1UIM - chains A and B; structure by X-ray diffraction, 2.15 A resolution.

Chain A (and B):
Protein: Threonine Synthase
From: Thermus thermophilus
Notes: EC 4.2.3.1; chain B of this document is another copy of the same molecule, construct and numbering; everything in this record applies to it too
Reference sequence: P83823 (P83823_THETH); residues 1-351 here = UniProt positions 1-351
Amino-acid sequence (351 residues; row label = number of the first residue in the row):
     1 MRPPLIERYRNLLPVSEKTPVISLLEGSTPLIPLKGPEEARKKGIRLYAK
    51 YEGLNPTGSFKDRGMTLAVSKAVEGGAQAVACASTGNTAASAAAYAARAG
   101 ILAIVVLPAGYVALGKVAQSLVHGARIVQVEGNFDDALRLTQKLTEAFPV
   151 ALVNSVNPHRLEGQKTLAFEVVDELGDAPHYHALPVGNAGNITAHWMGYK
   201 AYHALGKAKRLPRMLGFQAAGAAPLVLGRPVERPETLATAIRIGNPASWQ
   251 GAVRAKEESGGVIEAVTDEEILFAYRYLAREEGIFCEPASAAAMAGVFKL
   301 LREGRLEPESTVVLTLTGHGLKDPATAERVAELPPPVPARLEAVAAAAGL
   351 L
Unresolved in the structure: 351
Covalently attached groups: pyridoxal phosphate (PLP) linked to Lys61
Small-molecule neighbours: pyridoxal phosphate (PLP): Ser59, Phe60, Asn87, Pro185, Val186, Gly187, Asn188, Ala189, Gly190, Asn191, Ala240, Ile241, Glu287, Ala289, Ser290, Thr317, Gly318

Interface between chain A and chain B:
Residue-residue contacts (147):
  Met1(A) - Leu31(B)
  Met1(A) - Tyr48(B)  hydrophobic
  Met1(A) - Glu174(B)
  Arg2(A) - Arg8(B)
  Arg2(A) - Glu174(B)  hydrogen bond (backbone-side chain)
  Leu24(A) - Ile32(B)
  Leu24(A) - Glu282(B)
  Leu24(A) - Gly283(B)
  Leu25(A) - Pro30(B)  hydrophobic
  Leu25(A) - Leu31(B)
  Leu25(A) - Ile32(B)
  Ser28(A) - Arg2(B)  hydrogen bond (backbone-side chain)
  Pro30(A) - Arg2(B)
  Pro30(A) - Leu25(B)  hydrophobic
  Leu31(A) - Leu25(B)
  Ile32(A) - Leu24(B)
  Ile32(A) - Leu25(B)  hydrophobic
  Ile32(A) - Arg98(B)
  Pro33(A) - Arg98(B)  hydrogen bond (backbone-side chain)
  Lys35(A) - Ala97(B)  hydrogen bond (side chain-backbone)
  Lys35(A) - Arg98(B)  hydrogen bond (side chain-backbone)
  Tyr51(A) - Pro56(B)
  Leu54(A) - Leu54(B)
  Leu54(A) - Asn55(B)
  Asn55(A) - Leu54(B)
  Pro56(A) - Tyr51(B)  hydrogen bond (backbone-side chain)
  Pro56(A) - His319(B)  hydrogen bond (backbone-side chain)
  Thr57(A) - Leu321(B)
  Ala94(A) - Gly283(B)
  Ala97(A) - Lys35(B)  hydrogen bond (backbone-side chain)
  Ala97(A) - Ala279(B)
  Ala97(A) - Arg280(B)
  Ala97(A) - Glu281(B)
  Arg98(A) - Ile32(B)
  Arg98(A) - Pro33(B)  hydrogen bond (side chain-backbone)
  Arg98(A) - Lys35(B)  hydrogen bond (backbone-side chain)
  Arg98(A) - Glu282(B)  salt bridge
  Gly100(A) - Lys35(B)
  Ile104(A) - Ala348(B)  hydrophobic
  Ile104(A) - Leu350(B)  hydrophobic
  Ala109(A) - Pro336(B)  hydrophobic
  Val112(A) - Leu333(B)
  Ala118(A) - Ala331(B)  hydrophobic
  Gln119(A) - Phe285(B)
  Gln119(A) - Leu321(B)
  Leu121(A) - Ala331(B)  hydrophobic
  Leu121(A) - Glu332(B)
  Val122(A) - Ala279(B)
  Val122(A) - Arg280(B)
  Val122(A) - Phe285(B)  hydrophobic
  Val122(A) - Ala327(B)
  His123(A) - Ala279(B)  hydrogen bond (side chain-backbone)
  His123(A) - Arg280(B)
  His123(A) - Gly283(B)
  His123(A) - Phe285(B)
  Gly124(A) - Arg280(B)
  Arg126(A) - Arg280(B)
  Arg126(A) - Ala348(B)
  Ile127(A) - Pro334(B)
  Val128(A) - Val337(B)  hydrophobic
  Val128(A) - Ala347(B)
  Gln129(A) - Leu333(B)
  Gln129(A) - Pro334(B)  hydrogen bond (side chain-backbone)
  Gln129(A) - Pro336(B)
  Gln129(A) - Val337(B)  hydrogen bond (backbone-backbone)
  Val130(A) - Val337(B)
  Val130(A) - Ala339(B)  hydrophobic
  Val130(A) - Val344(B)  hydrophobic
  Glu131(A) - Val337(B)  hydrogen bond (backbone-backbone)
  Glu131(A) - Pro338(B)
  Glu131(A) - Ala339(B)
  Arg139(A) - Ala339(B)
  Leu140(A) - Ala339(B)
  Leu140(A) - Val344(B)  hydrophobic
  Lys143(A) - Leu341(B)
  Leu144(A) - Leu341(B)  hydrophobic
  Leu144(A) - Ala345(B)  hydrophobic
  Leu144(A) - Leu350(B)  hydrophobic
  Phe148(A) - Ala345(B)  hydrophobic
  Phe148(A) - Leu350(B)  hydrophobic
  Val150(A) - Leu350(B)  hydrophobic
  Glu174(A) - Met1(B)
  Tyr275(A) - Val122(B)  hydrophobic
  Ala279(A) - Ala97(B)
  Ala279(A) - Val122(B)
  Ala279(A) - His123(B)  hydrogen bond (backbone-side chain)
  Arg280(A) - Ala97(B)
  Arg280(A) - Val122(B)
  Arg280(A) - His123(B)
  Arg280(A) - Gly124(B)
  Glu281(A) - Ala97(B)
  Glu282(A) - Leu24(B)
  Glu282(A) - Arg98(B)  salt bridge
  Gly283(A) - Leu24(B)
  Gly283(A) - Ala94(B)
  Gly283(A) - His123(B)
  Phe285(A) - Gln119(B)
  Phe285(A) - Val122(B)  hydrophobic
  Phe285(A) - His123(B)
  His319(A) - Pro56(B)  hydrogen bond (side chain-backbone)
  Leu321(A) - Thr57(B)
  Leu321(A) - Gln119(B)
  Leu321(A) - Leu321(B)
  Leu321(A) - Lys322(B)
  Lys322(A) - Leu321(B)
  Glu328(A) - Leu114(B)
  Glu328(A) - Gly115(B)
  Glu328(A) - Ala118(B)
  Ala331(A) - Leu121(B)  hydrophobic
  Glu332(A) - Leu121(B)
  Leu333(A) - Val112(B)  hydrophobic
  Leu333(A) - Leu114(B)  hydrophobic
  Leu333(A) - Val117(B)  hydrophobic
  Leu333(A) - Leu121(B)  hydrophobic
  Leu333(A) - Ile127(B)  hydrophobic
  Pro334(A) - Ile127(B)
  Pro336(A) - Ala109(B)  hydrophobic
  Pro336(A) - Gln129(B)
  Pro336(A) - Glu131(B)
  Val337(A) - Val128(B)  hydrophobic
  Val337(A) - Gln129(B)  hydrogen bond (backbone-backbone)
  Val337(A) - Val130(B)
  Val337(A) - Glu131(B)  hydrogen bond (backbone-backbone)
  Pro338(A) - Glu131(B)
  Ala339(A) - Val130(B)  hydrophobic
  Ala339(A) - Glu131(B)
  Ala339(A) - Leu140(B)  hydrophobic
  Arg340(A) - Leu140(B)
  Leu341(A) - Leu140(B)
  Leu341(A) - Lys143(B)
  Leu341(A) - Leu144(B)
  Leu341(A) - Phe148(B)  hydrophobic
  Val344(A) - Val106(B)  hydrophobic
  Val344(A) - Val130(B)  hydrophobic
  Val344(A) - Leu140(B)  hydrophobic
  Ala345(A) - Leu144(B)  hydrophobic
  Ala345(A) - Phe148(B)  hydrophobic
  Ala347(A) - Val128(B)  hydrophobic
  Ala348(A) - Leu102(B)
  Ala348(A) - Ile104(B)  hydrophobic
  Ala348(A) - Arg126(B)  hydrogen bond (backbone-side chain)
  Ala348(A) - Val128(B)
  Gly349(A) - Leu102(B)
  Leu350(A) - Ile104(B)  hydrophobic
  Leu350(A) - Leu144(B)  hydrophobic
  Leu350(A) - Phe148(B)  hydrophobic
  Leu350(A) - Val150(B)  hydrophobic
Other interface residues (no listed pair), chain A (82 interface residues in all): Arg8, Thr29, Leu34, Gly58, Ala99, Leu102, Val106, Leu114, Val117, Ala147, Arg276, Ile284, Pro324, Ala327
Other interface residues (no listed pair), chain B (81 interface residues in all): Leu34, Gly58, Ala99, Gly100, Gly132, Leu175, Tyr275, Ile284, Pro324, Glu328, Arg340, Gly349

Summary:
Chain A and chain B form an interface of 82 and 81 residues respectively; the contacts include 19 hydrogen
bonds and 2 salt bridges. Among the polar pairs are Arg98(A)-Glu282(B), Arg2(A)-Glu174(B) and
Ser28(A)-Arg2(B). Covalently linked pyridoxal phosphate: at Lys61(A).
Chain A and chain B are both Threonine Synthase (Thermus thermophilus); the structure, Crystal Structure of
Threonine Synthase from Thermus Thermophilus HB8, Orthorhombic Crystal Form, was determined by X-ray
diffraction, deposited together with 1UIN.
